3H1H - chains Q and R of the 20 polymer chains in the assembly; structure by X-ray diffraction, 3.16 A resolution.

[Chain Q]
Protein: Cytochrome C1, heme protein, mitochondrial
Organism: Gallus gallus
Notes: EC 1.10.2.2
Chain sequence (241 residues; row label = number of the first residue in the row):
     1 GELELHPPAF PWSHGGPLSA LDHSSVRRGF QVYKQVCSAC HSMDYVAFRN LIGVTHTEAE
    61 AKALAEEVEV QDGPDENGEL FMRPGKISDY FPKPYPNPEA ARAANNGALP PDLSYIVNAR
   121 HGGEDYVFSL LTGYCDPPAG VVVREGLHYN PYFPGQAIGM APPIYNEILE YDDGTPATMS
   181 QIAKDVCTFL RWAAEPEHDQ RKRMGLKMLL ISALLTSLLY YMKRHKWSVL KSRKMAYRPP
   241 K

[Chain R]
Protein: Cytochrome b-c1 complex subunit Rieske, mitochondrial
Organism: Gallus gallus
Notes: EC 1.10.2.2; fragment: sequence database residues 77-272
Reference sequence: Q5ZLR5 (UCRI_CHICK); residues 1-196 here correspond to UniProt positions 77-272 (UniProt number = residue number + 76)
Chain sequence (196 residues; row label = number of the first residue in the row):
     1 VHNDVTVPDF SAYRREDVMD ATTSSQTSSE DRKGFSYLVT ATACVATAYA AKNVVTQFIS
    61 SLSASADVLA LSKIEIKLSD IPEGKNVAFK WRGKPLFVRH RTQAEINQEA EVDVSKLRDP
   121 QHDLDRVKKP EWVILVGVCT HLGCVPIANS GDFGGYYCPC HGSHYDASGR IRKGPAPYNL
   181 EVPTYQFVGD DLVVVG
Disulfide bonds: Cys144-Cys160
Curated features (UniProtKB/Swiss-Prot):
  - binding site ([2Fe-2S] cluster): Cys139, His141, Leu142, Cys158, His161, Ser163

[How chain Q and chain R interact]
Pairs across the interface (29; chain Q residue first):
  Arg49(Q) - Ala66(R)
  Arg49(Q) - Asp67(R)
  Arg49(Q) - Ala70(R)
  Lys62(Q) - Glu75(R)  salt bridge
  Met204(Q) - Gln57(R)
  Lys207(Q) - Tyr49(R)
  Ile211(Q) - Tyr49(R)  hydrophobic
  Leu215(Q) - Ala43(R)
  Leu215(Q) - Ala46(R)  hydrophobic
  Leu215(Q) - Thr47(R)
  Leu218(Q) - Val39(R)  hydrophobic
  Leu218(Q) - Thr42(R)
  Leu218(Q) - Ala43(R)
  Tyr221(Q) - Arg15(R)
  Tyr221(Q) - Phe35(R)
  Tyr221(Q) - Ser36(R)  hydrogen bond
  Tyr221(Q) - Val39(R)  hydrophobic
  Met222(Q) - Thr40(R)
  Met222(Q) - Ala43(R)  hydrophobic
  His225(Q) - Arg15(R)
  His225(Q) - Ser36(R)
  Ser232(Q) - Phe10(R)
  Ser232(Q) - Tyr13(R)
  Lys234(Q) - Pro8(R)
  Lys234(Q) - Asp9(R)
  Lys234(Q) - Phe10(R)
  Lys234(Q) - Tyr13(R)
  Arg238(Q) - Asp4(R)  hydrogen bond (side chain-backbone)
  Arg238(Q) - Val5(R)
Also at the interface, not in a pair above, chain Q (14 interface residues in all): Tyr90

[Overview]
The interface between chain Q and chain R involves 14 residues on one side and 21 on the other, with 2
hydrogen bonds and 1 salt bridge. Among the polar pairs are Lys62(Q)-Glu75(R), Tyr221(Q)-Ser36(R) and
Arg238(Q)-Asp4(R). From UniProt: 6 [2Fe-2S] cluster-binding residues on chain R.
Here chain Q is Cytochrome C1, heme protein, mitochondrial and chain R is Cytochrome b-c1 complex subunit
Rieske, mitochondrial, both from Gallus gallus. Entry 3H1H (Cytochrome bc1 complex from chicken) was
determined by X-ray diffraction (same publication as 3H1I and 3H1J).
